Entry 4Y8U (X-ray diffraction, 2.90 A resolution); this record covers chains O and U of the 30 polymer chains in the assembly.

# Chain O
Protein: Proteasome subunit alpha type-2
Organism: Saccharomyces cerevisiae (strain ATCC 204508 / S288c)
Notes: EC 3.4.25.1
Reference sequence: P23639 (PSA2_YEAST); numbering as in UniProt (aligned over 1-250)
Chain sequence (250 residues; numbered 1 to 250; the number before each row is that of its first residue):
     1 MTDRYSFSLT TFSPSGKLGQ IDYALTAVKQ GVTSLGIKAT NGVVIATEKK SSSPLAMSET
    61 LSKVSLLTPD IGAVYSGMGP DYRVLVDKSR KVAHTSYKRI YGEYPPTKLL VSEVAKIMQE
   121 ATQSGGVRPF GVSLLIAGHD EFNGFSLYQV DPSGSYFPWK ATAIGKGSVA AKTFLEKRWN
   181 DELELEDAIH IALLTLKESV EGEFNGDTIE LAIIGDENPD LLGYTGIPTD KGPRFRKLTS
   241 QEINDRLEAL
UniProt features mapped onto this chain:
  - cross-link: Lys108 (Glycyl lysine isopeptide (Lys-Gly) (interchain with G-Cter in ubiquitin))

# Chain U
Protein: Proteasome subunit alpha type-1
Organism: Saccharomyces cerevisiae (strain ATCC 204508 / S288c)
Notes: EC 3.4.25.1
Reference sequence: P21243 (PSA1_YEAST); residues -8 to 243 here correspond to UniProt positions 1-252 (UniProt number = residue number + 9)
Chain sequence (252 residues; numbered -8 to 243; the number before each row is that of its first residue; numbers below 1 keep their minus sign (Met-8 is residue -8)):
    -8 MSGAAAASAA GYDRHITIFS PEGRLYQVEY AFKATNQTNI NSLAVRGKDC TVVISQKKVP
    52 DKLLDPTTVS YIFCISRTIG MVVNGPIPDA RNAALRAKAE AAEFRYKYGY DMPCDVLAKR
   112 MANLSQIYTQ RAYMRPLGVI LTFVSVDEEL GPSIYKTDPA GYYVGYKATA TGPKQQEITT
   172 NLENHFKKSK IDHINEESWE KVVEFAITHM IDALGTEFSK NDLEVGVATK DKFFTLSAEN
   232 IEERLVAIAE QD
Unresolved in the structure: -8 to 1, 243

# Interface between chain O and chain U
Contacting residue pairs (64; chain O residue first):
  Asp3(O) with Tyr124(U)
  Tyr5(O) with Ile7(U); Ala123(U), hydrophobic; Tyr124(U), hydrophobic
  Leu9(O) with Ile9(U), hydrophobic; Ala123(U), hydrophobic
  Gln20(O) with Ile9(U); Phe10(U), hydrogen bond (side chain-backbone)
  Tyr23(O) with Phe10(U), hydrophobic; Ser11(U); Pro12(U), hydrophobic; Gly14(U)
  Ala24(O) with Phe10(U), hydrophobic
  Thr26(O) with Pro12(U); Glu13(U)
  Ala27(O) with Gly14(U)
  Ser52(O) with Tyr153(U), hydrogen bond
  Pro54(O) with Lys158(U); Glu174(U)
  Leu55(O) with Tyr157(U); Lys158(U), hydrogen bond (backbone-backbone); Ala159(U); Thr170(U); Phe177(U), hydrophobic
  Ala56(O) with Val155(U), hydrophobic; Gly156(U); Tyr157(U), hydrophobic
  Met57(O) with Arg37(U); Val155(U); Gly156(U), hydrogen bond (backbone-backbone); Tyr157(U); Lys158(U)
  Thr60(O) with Tyr146(U); Val155(U); Gly156(U), hydrogen bond (side chain-backbone)
  Leu61(O) with Tyr153(U), hydrophobic; Val155(U), hydrophobic
  Met78(O) with Phe10(U), hydrophobic; Leu16(U), hydrophobic
  Pro80(O) with Gln117(U); Ala151(U); Gly152(U); Tyr153(U)
  Asp81(O) with Gln117(U)
  Arg83(O) with Ala113(U), hydrogen bond (side chain-backbone); Asn114(U); Gly152(U), hydrogen bond (side chain-backbone); Tyr154(U)
  Val84(O) with Asn114(U); Gln117(U)
  Asp87(O) with Lys110(U), salt bridge; Asn114(U)
  Gly126(O) with Arg122(U); Ala123(U), hydrogen bond (backbone-backbone)
  Val127(O) with Gln121(U); Arg122(U)
  Arg128(O) with Thr8(U); Phe10(U); Leu16(U); Thr120(U), hydrogen bond (side chain-backbone); Gln121(U), hydrogen bond (backbone-backbone)
  Pro129(O) with Phe10(U)
  Phe130(O) with Gln121(U)
  Gly131(O) with Phe10(U)
Also at the interface, not in a pair above, chain O (31 interface residues in all): Met1, Thr2, Ser53, Ala121
Also at the interface, not in a pair above, chain U (34 interface residues in all): Thr160, Leu173

# Overview
31 residues of chain O face 34 of chain U across their interface; the contacts include 10 hydrogen bonds and 1
salt bridge. Among the polar pairs are Asp87(O)-Lys110(U), Gln20(O)-Phe10(U) and Ser52(O)-Tyr153(U).
Chain O is Proteasome subunit alpha type-2 and chain U is Proteasome subunit alpha type-1, both from
Saccharomyces cerevisiae (strain ATCC 204508 / S288c); the structure, Yeast 20S proteasome beta2-H116D mutant
in complex with Ac-PAD-ep, was determined by X-ray diffraction, deposited together with 4Y69, 4Y6A, 4Y6V,
4Y6Z, 4Y70, 4Y74 and 34 further entries.
